5Z3G - chains A and J of the 35 polymer chains in the assembly; structure by electron microscopy, 3.65 A resolution.

Chain A:
Molecule: 25S rRNA
Organism: Saccharomyces cerevisiae
Sequence (3396 nucleotides; row label = number of the first residue in the row):
     1 GUUUGACCUC AAAUCAGGUA GGAGUACCCG CUGAACUUAA GCAUAUCAAU AAGCGGAGGA
    61 AAAGAAACCA ACCGGGAUUG CCUUAGUAAC GGCGAGUGAA GCGGCAAAAG CUCAAAUUUG
   121 AAAUCUGGUA CCUUCGGUGC CCGAGUUGUA AUUUGGAGAG GGCAACUUUG GGGCCGUUCC
   181 UUGUCUAUGU UCCUUGGAAC AGGACGUCAU AGAGGGUGAG AAUCCCGUGU GGCGAGGAGU
   241 GCGGUUCUUU GUAAAGUGCC UUCGAAGAGU CGAGUUGUUU GGGAAUGCAG CUCUAAGUGG
   301 GUGGUAAAUU CCAUCUAAAG CUAAAUAUUG GCGAGAGACC GAUAGCGAAC AAGUACAGUG
   361 AUGGAAAGAU GAAAAGAACU UUGAAAAGAG AGUGAAAAAG UACGUGAAAU UGUUGAAAGG
   421 GAAGGGCAUU UGAUCAGACA UGGUGUUUUG UGCCCUCUGC UCCUUGUGGG UAGGGGAAUC
   481 UCGCAUUUCA CUGGGCCAGC AUCAGUUUUG GUGGCAGGAU AAAUCCAUAG GAAUGUAGCU
   541 UGCCUCGGUA AGUAUUAUAG CCUGUGGGAA UACUGCCAGC UGGGACUGAG GACUGCGACG
   601 UAAGUCAAGG AUGCUGGCAU AAUGGUUAUA UGCCGCCCGU CUUGAAACAC GGACCAAGGA
   661 GUCUAACGUC UAUGCGAGUG UUUGGGUGUA AAACCCAUAC GCGUAAUGAA AGUGAACGUA
   721 GGUUGGGGCC UCGCAAGAGG UGCACAAUCG ACCGAUCCUG AUGUCUUCGG AUGGAUUUGA
   781 GUAAGAGCAU AGCUGUUGGG ACCCGAAAGA UGGUGAACUA UGCCUGAAUA GGGUGAAGCC
   841 AGAGGAAACU CUGGUGGAGG CUCGUAGCGG UUCUGACGUG CAAAUCGAUC GUCGAAUUUG
   901 GGUAUAGGGG CGAAAGACUA AUCGAACCAU CUAGUAGCUG GUUCCUGCCG AAGUUUCCCU
   961 CAGGAUAGCA GAAGCUCGUA UCAGUUUUAU GAGGUAAAGC GAAUGAUUAG AGGUUCCGGG
  1021 GUCGAAAUGA CCUUGACCUA UUCUCAAACU UUAAAUAUGU AAGAAGUCCU UGUUACUUAA
  1081 UUGAACGUGG ACAUUUGAAU GAAGAGCUUU UAGUGGGCCA UUUUUGGUAA GCAGAACUGG
  1141 CGAUGCGGGA UGAACCGAAC GUAGAGUUAA GGUGCCGGAA UACACGCUCA UCAGACACCA
  1201 CAAAAGGUGU UAGUUCAUCU AGACAGCCGG ACGGUGGCCA UGGAAGUCGG AAUCCGCUAA
  1261 GGAGUGUGUA ACAACUCACC GGCCGAAUGA ACUAGCCCUG AAAAUGGAUG GCGCUCAAGC
  1321 GUGUUACCUA UACUCUACCG UCAGGGUUGA UAUGAUGCCC UGACGAGUAG GCAGGCGUGG
  1381 AGGUCAGUGA CGAAGCCUAG ACCGUAAGGU CGGGUCGAAC GGCCUCUAGU GCAGAUCUUG
  1441 GUGGUAGUAG CAAAUAUUCA AAUGAGAACU UUGAAGACUG AAGUGGGGAA AGGUUCCACG
  1501 UCAACAGCAG UUGGACGUGG GUUAGUCGAU CCUAAGAGAU GGGGAAGCUC CGUUUCAAAG
  1561 GCCUGAUUUU AUGCAGGCCA CCAUCGAAAG GGAAUCCGGU UAAGAUUCCG GAACCUGGAU
  1621 AUGGAUUCUU CACGGUAACG UAACUGAAUG UGGAGACGUC GGCGCGAGCC CUGGGAGGAG
  1681 UUAUCUUUUC UUCUUAACAG CUUAUCACCC CGGAAUUGGU UUAUCCGGAG AUGGGGUCUU
  1741 AUGGCUGGAA GAGGCCAGCA CCUUUGCUGG CUCCGGUGCG CUUGUGACGG CCCGUGAAAA
  1801 UCCACAGGAA GGAAUAGUUU UCAUGCCAGG UCGUACUGAU AACCGCAGCA GGUCUCCAAG
  1861 GUGAACAGCC UCUAGUUGAU AGAAUAAUGU AGAUAAGGGA AGUCGGCAAA AUAGAUCCGU
  1921 AACUUCGGGA UAAGGAUUGG CUCUAAGGGU CGGGUAGUGA GGGCCUUGGU CAGACGCAGC
  1981 GGGCGUGCUU GUGGACUGCU UGGUGGGGCU UGCUCUGCUA GGCGGACUAC UUGCGUGCCU
  2041 UGUUGUAGAC GGCCUUGGUA GGUCUCUUGU AGACCGUCGC UUGCUACAAU UAACGAUCAA
  2101 CUUAGAACUG GUACGGACAA GGGGAAUCUG ACUGUCUAAU UAAAACAUAG CAUUGCGAUG
  2161 GUCAGAAAGU GAUGUUGACG CAAUGUGAUU UCUGCCCAGU GCUCUGAAUG UCAAAGUGAA
  2221 GAAAUUCAAC CAAGCGCGGG UAAACGGCGG GAGUAACUAU GACUCUCUUA AGGUAGCCAA
  2281 AUGCCUCGUC AUCUAAUUAG UGACGCGCAU GAAUGGAUUA ACGAGAUUCC CACUGUCCCU
  2341 AUCUACUAUC UAGCGAAACC ACAGCCAAGG GAACGGGCUU GGCAGAAUCA GCGGGGAAAG
  2401 AAGACCCUGU UGAGCUUGAC UCUAGUUUGA CAUUGUGAAG AGACAUAGAG GGUGUAGAAU
  2461 AAGUGGGAGC UUCGGCGCCA GUGAAAUACC ACUACCUUUA UAGUUUCUUU ACUUAUUCAA
  2521 UGAAGCGGAG CUGGAAUUCA UUUUCCACGU UCUAGCAUUC AAGGUCCCAU UCGGGGCUGA
  2581 UCCGGGUUGA AGACAUUGUC AGGUGGGGAG UUUGGCUGGG GCGGCACAUC UGUUAAACGA
  2641 UAACGCAGAU GUCCUAAGGG GGGCUCAUGG AGAACAGAAA UCUCCAGUAG AACAAAAGGG
  2701 UAAAAGCCCC CUUGAUUUUG AUUUUCAGUG UGAAUACAAA CCAUGAAAGU GUGGCCUAUC
  2761 GAUCCUUUAG UCCCUCGGAA UUUGAGGCUA GAGGUGCCAG AAAAGUUACC ACAGGGAUAA
  2821 CUGGCUUGUG GCAGUCAAGC GUUCAUAGCG ACAUUGCUUU UUGAUUCUUC GAUGUCGGCU
  2881 CUUCCUAUCA UACCGAAGCA GAAUUCGGUA AGCGUUGGAU UGUUCACCCA CUAAUAGGGA
  2941 ACGUGAGCUG GGUUUAGACC GUCGUGAGAC AGGUUAGUUU UACCCUACUG AUGAAUGUUA
  3001 CCGCAAUAGU AAUUGAACUU AGUACGAGAG GAACAGUUCA UUCGGAUAAU UGGUUUUUGC
  3061 GGCUGUCUGA UCAGGCAUUG CCGCGAAGCU ACCAUCCGCU GGAUUAUGGC UGAACGCCUC
  3121 UAAGUCAGAA UCCAUGCUAG AACGCGGUGA UUUCUUUGCU CCACACAAUA UAGAUGGAUA
  3181 CGAAUAAGGC GUCCUUGUGG CGUCGCUGAA CCAUAGCAGG CUAGCAACGG UGCACUUGGC
  3241 GGAAAGGCCU UGGGUGCUUG CUGGCGAAUU GCAAUGUCAU UUUGCGUGGG GAUAAAUCAU
  3301 UUGUAUACGA CUUAGAUGUA CAACGGGGUA UUGUAAGCAG UAGAGUAGCC UUGUUGUUAC
  3361 GAUCUGCUGA GAUUAAGCCU UUGUUGUCUG AUUUGU
Not modelled in the structure: 305-310, 478-481, 706-719, 759-772, 816-925, 992-1058, 1064-1096, 1128-1132, 1191-1200, 1220-1287, 1301-1309, 1452-1879, 1884-2348, 2371-2377, 2383-2996, 3152-3157, 3169-3171, 3280-3283, 3339-3365, 3396

Chain J:
Name: 60S ribosomal protein L7-A
Organism: Saccharomyces cerevisiae S288c
Reference sequence: P05737 (RL7A_YEAST); residues 1-244 here = UniProt positions 1-244
Sequence (244 residues; each row starts with the number of its first residue):
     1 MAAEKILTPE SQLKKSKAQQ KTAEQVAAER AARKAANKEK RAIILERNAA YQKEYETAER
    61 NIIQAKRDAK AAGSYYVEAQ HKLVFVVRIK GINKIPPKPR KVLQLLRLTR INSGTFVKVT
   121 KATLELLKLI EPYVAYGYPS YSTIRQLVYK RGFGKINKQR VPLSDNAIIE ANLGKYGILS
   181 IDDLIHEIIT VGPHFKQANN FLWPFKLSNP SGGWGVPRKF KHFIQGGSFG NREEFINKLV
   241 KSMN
Not modelled in the structure: 1-5

Chain A / chain J interface:
Contacting residue pairs - 101 pairs, chain A then chain J:
  U507(A) with Lys150(J), salt bridge to the phosphate
  U508(A) with Ser211(J), hydrogen bond to the phosphate
  G517(A) with Arg60(J), phosphate contact; Ile63(J), sugar contact; Arg67(J), salt bridge to the phosphate
  G518(A) with Arg67(J), salt bridge to the phosphate
  A519(A) with Lys70(J), hydrogen bond to the phosphate
  U520(A) with Arg67(J), hydrogen bond to the base; Lys70(J), salt bridge to the phosphate
  C576(A) with Ser142(J), hydrogen bond to the phosphate; Lys241(J), salt bridge to the phosphate
  C577(A) with Ser142(J), hydrogen bond to the phosphate; Lys241(J), salt bridge to the phosphate
  A578(A) with Gln52(J), base contact; Arg145(J), salt bridge to the phosphate
  U594(A) with Arg30(J), phosphate contact
  G595(A) with Arg30(J), salt bridge to the phosphate; Arg33(J), salt bridge to the phosphate
  C596(A) with Arg33(J), salt bridge to the phosphate; Lys34(J), salt bridge to the phosphate; Asn37(J), hydrogen bond to the phosphate; Asp165(J), hydrogen bond to the sugar
  G597(A) with Asn37(J), phosphate contact; Arg41(J), salt bridge to the phosphate
  A598(A) with Arg41(J), salt bridge to the phosphate
  A983(A) with Lys101(J), hydrogen bond to the phosphate; Leu105(J), base contact
  G984(A) with Pro97(J), base contact; Lys98(J), sugar contact; Lys101(J), salt bridge to the phosphate
  U985(A) with Lys98(J), salt bridge to the phosphate; Lys101(J), sugar contact; Val102(J), sugar contact; Leu105(J), base contact; Leu126(J), sugar contact
  U986(A) with Lys98(J), salt bridge to the phosphate; Ala122(J), hydrogen bond to the sugar; Glu125(J), hydrogen bond to the sugar; Leu126(J), sugar contact; Leu129(J), sugar contact
  U987(A) with Lys121(J), phosphate contact; Ala122(J), sugar contact; Glu125(J), sugar contact
  U988(A) with Lys121(J), phosphate contact
  U1100(A) with Leu105(J), hydrogen bond to the sugar; Lys118(J), phosphate contact; Lys196(J), salt bridge to the phosphate
  G1101(A) with Leu105(J), sugar contact; Arg107(J), phosphate contact
  A1102(A) with Arg107(J), phosphate contact; Lys155(J), salt bridge to the phosphate; Asn200(J), phosphate contact
  A1103(A) with Lys158(J), phosphate contact
  G1139(A) with Pro97(J), phosphate contact
  C1156(A) with Lys94(J), salt bridge to the phosphate
  G1157(A) with Lys90(J), salt bridge to the phosphate
  A1158(A) with Lys90(J), salt bridge to the phosphate; Gly91(J), hydrogen bond to the phosphate; Asn93(J), hydrogen bond to the base
  A1159(A) with Gly91(J), phosphate contact; Ile92(J), hydrogen bond to the phosphate; Ile111(J), phosphate contact
  G1166(A) with Ser208(J), base contact
  U1167(A) with Asn209(J), hydrogen bond to the sugar; Pro210(J), hydrogen bond to the sugar; Ser211(J), phosphate contact
  U1168(A) with Asn209(J), hydrogen bond to the base; Pro210(J), phosphate contact; Ser211(J), phosphate contact; Gly212(J), phosphate contact; Gly213(J), hydrogen bond to the phosphate; Trp214(J), hydrogen bond to the sugar
  A1169(A) with Trp214(J), sugar contact; Lys219(J), sugar contact; Phe220(J), sugar contact
  A1170(A) with Pro217(J), phosphate contact; Arg218(J), phosphate contact; Lys219(J), hydrogen bond to the phosphate
  G1171(A) with Arg218(J), salt bridge to the phosphate
  A1332(A) with Ile111(J), sugar contact; Asn209(J), base contact
  C1333(A) with Arg110(J), phosphate contact; Ile111(J), sugar contact; Asn112(J), sugar contact; Leu207(J), hydrogen bond to the sugar; Ser208(J), sugar contact
  U1334(A) with Arg110(J), salt bridge to the phosphate; Arg151(J), hydrogen bond to the sugar; Lys206(J), salt bridge to the phosphate; Leu207(J), sugar contact; Ser208(J), sugar contact
  C1335(A) with Lys206(J), phosphate contact
  G1344(A) with Gln159(J), base contact
  G1349(A) with Ser11(J), sugar contact; Lys14(J), base contact; Lys15(J), sugar contact
  U1361(A) with Gln159(J), hydrogen bond to the base
  G1362(A) with Gln159(J), hydrogen bond to the sugar; Arg160(J), phosphate contact
  A1363(A) with Arg160(J), salt bridge to the phosphate
  C1364(A) with Arg110(J), salt bridge to the phosphate
Other interface residues (no listed pair), chain A (52 interface residues in all): U506, A516, G575, A1099, U1138, G1140, A1343
Other interface residues (no listed pair), chain J (67 interface residues in all): Gln12, Gln104, Leu106, Thr120, Thr123, Tyr141, Asn199, Gly215, Lys238

Summary:
The interface between chain A and chain J involves 52 residues on one side and 67 on the other; the contacts
include 24 hydrogen bonds and 26 salt bridges. Polar contacts include U520(A)-Arg67(J), A1158(A)-Asn93(J) and
U1168(A)-Asn209(J).
Here chain A is 25S rRNA (Saccharomyces cerevisiae) and chain J is 60S ribosomal protein L7-A (Saccharomyces
cerevisiae S288c). Entry 5Z3G (Cryo-EM structure of a nucleolar pre-60S ribosome (Rpf1-TAP)) was determined by
electron microscopy, deposited together with 5Z1G.
